PDB entry 7Z2Z | electron microscopy, 3.07 A resolution | chains A and H of the 22 polymer chains in the assembly

== Chain A ==
Protein: DNA-directed RNA polymerase III subunit RPC1
Source organism: Saccharomyces cerevisiae S288C
Notes: EC 2.7.7.6
UniProtKB: P04051 (RPC1_YEAST); residue numbers follow UniProt; this construct covers 1-1460
Chain sequence (1460 residues; numbered 1 to 1460; the number before each row is that of its first residue):
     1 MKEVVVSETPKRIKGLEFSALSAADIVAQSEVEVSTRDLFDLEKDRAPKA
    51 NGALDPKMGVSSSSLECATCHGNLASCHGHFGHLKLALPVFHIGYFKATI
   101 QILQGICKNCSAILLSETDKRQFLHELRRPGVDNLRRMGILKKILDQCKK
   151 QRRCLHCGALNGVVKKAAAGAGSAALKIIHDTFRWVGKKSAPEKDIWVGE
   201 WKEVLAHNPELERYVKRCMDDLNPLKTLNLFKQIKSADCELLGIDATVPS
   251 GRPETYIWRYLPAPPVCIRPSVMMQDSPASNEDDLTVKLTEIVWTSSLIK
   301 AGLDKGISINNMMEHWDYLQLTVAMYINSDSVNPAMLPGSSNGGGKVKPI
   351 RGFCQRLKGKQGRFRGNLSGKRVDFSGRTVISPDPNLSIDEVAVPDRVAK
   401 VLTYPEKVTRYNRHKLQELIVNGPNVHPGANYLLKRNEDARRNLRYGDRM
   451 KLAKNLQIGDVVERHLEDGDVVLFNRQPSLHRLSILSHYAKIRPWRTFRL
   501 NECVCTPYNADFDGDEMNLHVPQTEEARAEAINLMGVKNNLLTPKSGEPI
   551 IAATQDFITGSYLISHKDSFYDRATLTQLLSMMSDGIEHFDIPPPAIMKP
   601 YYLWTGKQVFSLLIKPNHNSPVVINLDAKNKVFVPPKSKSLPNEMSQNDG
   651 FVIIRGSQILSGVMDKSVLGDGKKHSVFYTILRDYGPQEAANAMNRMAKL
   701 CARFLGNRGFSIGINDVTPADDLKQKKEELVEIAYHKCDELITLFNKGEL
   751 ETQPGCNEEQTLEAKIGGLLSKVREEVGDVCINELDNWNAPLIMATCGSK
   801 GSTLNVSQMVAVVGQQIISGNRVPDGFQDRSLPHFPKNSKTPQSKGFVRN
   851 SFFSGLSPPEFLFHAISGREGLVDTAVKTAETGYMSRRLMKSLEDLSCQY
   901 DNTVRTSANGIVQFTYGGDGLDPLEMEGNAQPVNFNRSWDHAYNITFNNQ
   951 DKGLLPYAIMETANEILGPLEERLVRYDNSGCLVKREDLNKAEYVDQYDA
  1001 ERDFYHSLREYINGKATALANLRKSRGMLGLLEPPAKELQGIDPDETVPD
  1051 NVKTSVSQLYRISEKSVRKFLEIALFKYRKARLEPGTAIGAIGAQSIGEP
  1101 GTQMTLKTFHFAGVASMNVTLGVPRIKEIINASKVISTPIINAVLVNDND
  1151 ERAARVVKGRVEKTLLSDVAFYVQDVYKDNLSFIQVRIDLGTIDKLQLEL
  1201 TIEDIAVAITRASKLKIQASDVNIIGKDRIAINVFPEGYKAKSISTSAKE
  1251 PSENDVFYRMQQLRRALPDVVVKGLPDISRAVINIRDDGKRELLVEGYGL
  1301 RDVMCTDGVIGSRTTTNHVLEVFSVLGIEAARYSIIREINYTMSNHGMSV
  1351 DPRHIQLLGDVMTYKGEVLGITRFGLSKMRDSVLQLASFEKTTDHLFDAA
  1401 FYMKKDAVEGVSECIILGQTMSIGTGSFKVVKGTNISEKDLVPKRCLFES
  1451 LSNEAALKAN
Not modelled in the structure: 1, 274-279, 341-347, 1237-1251
Ion coordination: Zn2+ site 1: Cys-67, Cys-70, Cys-77, His-80; Zn2+ site 2: Cys-107, Cys-110, Cys-154, Cys-157; Mg2+ site 1: Asp-511, Asp-513, Asp-515 (shared with 1 residue of chain R); Mg2+ site 2: Asp-511, Asp-513 (shared with 2 residues of chain I; 1 residue of chain R)
Small-molecule neighbours: 4QM ((3R,5S,7R,8R,9S,10S,12S,13R,14S,17R)-10,13-dimethyl-17-[(2R)-pentan-2-yl]-2,3,4,5,6,7,8,9,11,12,14,15,16,17-tetradecahydro-1H-cyclopenta[a]phenanthrene-3,7,12-triol): Lys-1134, Val-1135, Asp-1277, Tyr-1298, His-1318, Leu-1320, Glu-1321, Ser-1324
UniProt features mapped onto this chain:
  - region: Pro-858 to Glu-870 (Bridging helix)
  - binding site (Zn(2+)): Cys-67, Cys-70, Cys-77, His-80, Cys-107, Cys-110, Cys-154
  - binding site (Mg(2+)): Asp-511, Asp-513, Asp-515
  - mutagenesis: Thr-506 (T506I: Temperature-sensitive), Asn-509 (N509Y: Temperature-sensitive), Asn-518 (N518Q: Temperature-sensitive)
What the authors report for this chain:
  - Mg2+ coordination: Asp-511, Asp-513, Asp-515

== Chain H ==
Protein: DNA-directed RNA polymerases I, II, and III subunit RPABC3
Source organism: Saccharomyces cerevisiae S288C
UniProtKB: P20436 (RPAB3_YEAST); residue numbers follow UniProt; this construct covers 1-146
Chain sequence (146 residues; row label = number of the first residue in the row):
     1 MSNTLFDDIFQVSEVDPGRYNKVCRIEAASTTQDQCKLTLDINVELFPVA
    51 AQDSLTVTIASSLNLEDTPANDSSATRSWRPPQAGDRSLADDYDYVMYGT
   101 AYKFEEVSKDLIAVYYSFGGLLMRLEGNYRNLNNLKQENAYLLIRR
Not modelled in the structure: 66-73
UniProt features mapped onto this chain:
  - region: Asp-16 to Thr-39 (Non-specific ssDNA binding)
  - modified residue: Ser-2 (N-acetylserine), Thr-68 (Phosphothreonine)

== Interface between chain A and chain H ==
Contacting residue pairs - 69 pairs, chain A then chain H:
  His-566(A) / Tyr-20(H)
  Lys-567(A) / Tyr-20(H)
  Lys-567(A) / Val-23(H)
  Lys-567(A) / Asp-41(H)  salt bridge
  Lys-567(A) / Gly-120(H)
  Lys-567(A) / Leu-121(H)
  Asp-568(A) / Asn-21(H)  hydrogen bond (side chain-backbone)
  Asp-568(A) / Lys-22(H)  hydrogen bond (side chain-backbone)
  Asp-568(A) / Val-23(H)
  Phe-570(A) / Lys-22(H)
  Phe-570(A) / Val-23(H)  hydrophobic
  Phe-570(A) / Asn-43(H)
  Arg-573(A) / Trp-79(H)  hydrogen bond (side chain-backbone)
  Asp-591(A) / Arg-77(H)
  Asp-591(A) / Ser-78(H)
  Ile-592(A) / Ser-78(H)  hydrogen bond (backbone-side chain)
  Ile-592(A) / Trp-79(H)  hydrogen bond (backbone-backbone)
  Pro-594(A) / Trp-79(H)  hydrophobic
  Pro-594(A) / Tyr-98(H)  hydrophobic
  Pro-595(A) / Trp-79(H)
  Pro-595(A) / Tyr-98(H)
  Ala-596(A) / Met-97(H)
  Ala-596(A) / Tyr-98(H)  hydrogen bond (backbone-backbone)
  Ala-596(A) / Phe-118(H)
  Ala-596(A) / Gly-119(H)
  Ile-597(A) / Asn-43(H)
  Ile-597(A) / Val-96(H)
  Met-598(A) / Trp-79(H)  hydrophobic
  Met-598(A) / Val-96(H)  hydrogen bond (backbone-backbone)
  Met-598(A) / Tyr-98(H)  hydrophobic
  Met-598(A) / Tyr-141(H)  hydrophobic
  Lys-599(A) / Ala-90(H)  hydrogen bond (side chain-backbone)
  Lys-599(A) / Tyr-93(H)
  Lys-599(A) / Tyr-95(H)
  Lys-599(A) / Val-96(H)
  Pro-600(A) / Leu-46(H)
  Tyr-602(A) / Trp-79(H)  hydrophobic
  Tyr-602(A) / Pro-81(H)  hydrophobic
  Thr-605(A) / Gly-119(H)  hydrogen bond (side chain-backbone)
  Lys-607(A) / Gly-120(H)
  His-618(A) / Arg-77(H)  hydrogen bond
  Leu-641(A) / Arg-124(H)
  Pro-642(A) / Glu-105(H)
  Pro-642(A) / Tyr-115(H)
  Glu-644(A) / Tyr-102(H)  hydrogen bond
  Glu-644(A) / Lys-103(H)
  Glu-644(A) / Leu-122(H)
  Met-645(A) / Arg-25(H)
  Leu-660(A) / Tyr-102(H)  hydrophobic
  Leu-660(A) / Ser-117(H)  hydrogen bond (backbone-side chain)
  Leu-660(A) / Gly-120(H)
  Leu-660(A) / Leu-122(H)
  Leu-785(A) / Arg-19(H)  hydrogen bond (backbone-side chain)
  Asn-787(A) / Arg-19(H)
  Asn-787(A) / Asn-21(H)
  Trp-788(A) / Asn-21(H)
  Phe-947(A) / Lys-136(H)
  Leu-1022(A) / Glu-106(H)
  Ser-1025(A) / Lys-109(H)  hydrogen bond
  Arg-1026(A) / Glu-106(H)
  Asn-1051(A) / Asn-131(H)  hydrogen bond
  Thr-1054(A) / Asn-131(H)
  Gln-1058(A) / Phe-104(H)
  Gln-1058(A) / Ile-112(H)
  Gln-1058(A) / Asn-131(H)
  Gln-1058(A) / Asn-134(H)
  Leu-1059(A) / Phe-104(H)
  Leu-1059(A) / Glu-105(H)
  Leu-1059(A) / Glu-106(H)
Interface residues without a listed pair, chain A (47 interface residues in all): Phe-590, Pro-593, Leu-603, Trp-604, Gln-608, Ser-646, Asp-649, Ser-661, Asp-786, Leu-792, Tyr-943, Asn-949, Ser-1055
Interface residues without a listed pair, chain H (44 interface residues in all): Thr-39, Pro-82, Asp-91, Asp-94, Thr-100, Leu-135

== In short ==
The interface between chain A and chain H involves 47 residues on one side and 44 on the other; the contacts
include 15 hydrogen bonds and 1 salt bridge. Polar pairs include Lys-567(A)/Asp-41(H), Asp-568(A)/Asn-21(H)
and Asp-568(A)/Lys-22(H). Chain A binds compound 4QM. From the paper: Mg2+ coordination by Asp-511(A),
Asp-513(A) and Asp-515(A).
Chain A is DNA-directed RNA polymerase III subunit RPC1 and chain H is DNA-directed RNA polymerases I, II, and
III subunit RPABC3, both from Saccharomyces cerevisiae S288C; the structure, Structure of yeast RNA Polymerase
III-DNA-Ty1 integrase complex (Pol III-DNA-IN1) at 3.1 A, was determined by electron microscopy (same
publication as 7Z0H, 7Z30, 7Z31 and 8BWS).
